Entry 7CCD (X-ray diffraction, 2.42 A resolution); this record covers chains A and F of the 3 polymer chains in the assembly.

== Chain A ==
Molecule: HNHc domain-containing protein
Source organism: Streptomyces pristinaespiralis
Notes: fragment: Sulfur binding domain
UniProtKB: A0A0M4DML1 (A0A0M4DML1_STRPR); residues 2-165 here = UniProt positions 2-165
Amino-acid sequence (169 residues; numbered 2 to 170; the number before each row is that of its first residue):
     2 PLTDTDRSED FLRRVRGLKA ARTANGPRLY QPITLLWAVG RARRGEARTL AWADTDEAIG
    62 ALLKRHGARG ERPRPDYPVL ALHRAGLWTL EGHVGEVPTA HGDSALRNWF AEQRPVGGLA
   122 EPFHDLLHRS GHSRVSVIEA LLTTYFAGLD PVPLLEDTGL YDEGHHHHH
Sequence notes: expression tag (166-170)
What the authors report for this chain:
  - binding site for the 10-nt DNA strand (chain F): His102, Gly103, Asp104

== Chain F ==
Molecule: 10-nt DNA strand
Sequence (10 nucleotides; each row starts with the number of its first residue):
     1 GGCGXACGTG
Modified / non-standard residues: AS (2-deoxy-adenosine -5'-thio-monophosphate) at position 5

== Interface between chain A and chain F ==
Residue-residue contacts - 29 pairs, chain A then chain F:
  Lys20(A) - DG4(F)  sugar contact
  Ala21(A) - DG4(F)  phosphate contact
  Ala21(A) - AS_5(F)  phosphate contact
  Ala22(A) - DG4(F)  hydrogen bond to the phosphate
  Ala22(A) - AS_5(F)  hydrogen bond to the phosphate
  Arg29(A) - AS_5(F)  phosphate contact
  Arg29(A) - DA6(F)  salt bridge to the phosphate
  Tyr31(A) - AS_5(F)  phosphate contact
  Tyr31(A) - DA6(F)  hydrogen bond to the phosphate
  Gln32(A) - DG4(F)  phosphate contact
  Gln32(A) - AS_5(F)  phosphate contact
  Arg73(A) - DA6(F)  salt bridge to the phosphate
  Tyr78(A) - AS_5(F)  base contact
  Tyr78(A) - DA6(F)  phosphate contact
  Pro79(A) - AS_5(F)  base contact
  Ala82(A) - DG4(F)  phosphate contact
  Arg85(A) - DC3(F)  salt bridge to the phosphate
  Arg85(A) - DG4(F)  salt bridge to the phosphate
  Thr100(A) - DC3(F)  phosphate contact
  Thr100(A) - DG4(F)  phosphate contact
  Ala101(A) - DG4(F)  hydrogen bond to the phosphate
  Ala101(A) - AS_5(F)  base contact
  His102(A) - DC3(F)  base contact
  His102(A) - DG4(F)  hydrogen bond to the base
  His102(A) - AS_5(F)  base contact
  Gly103(A) - AS_5(F)  base contact
  Gly103(A) - DA6(F)  base contact
  Asp104(A) - DA6(F)  base contact
  Asp104(A) - DC7(F)  hydrogen bond to the base
Also at the interface, not in a pair above, chain F (6 interface residues in all): DG2

== Summary ==
16 residues of chain A face 6 of chain F across their interface; the contacts include 6 hydrogen bonds and 4
salt bridges. Polar contacts include His102(A)-DG4(F), Asp104(A)-DC7(F) and Ala22(A)-DG4(F). From the paper: a
binding site for the 10-nt DNA strand (chain F) at His102(A), Gly103(A) and Asp104(A).
Here chain A is HNHc domain-containing protein (Streptomyces pristinaespiralis) and chain F is a 10-nt DNA
strand. Entry 7CCD (Sulfur binding domain of SprMcrA complexed with phosphorothioated DNA) was determined by
X-ray diffraction, deposited together with 7CC9 and 7CCJ.
